PDB entry 6MT4 | X-ray diffraction, 1.55 A resolution | chains A and C of the 3 polymer chains in the assembly

# Chain A
Molecule: HLA class I histocompatibility antigen, B-37 alpha chain
Organism: Homo sapiens
Reference sequence: P18463 (1B37_HUMAN); residues 1-276 here correspond to UniProt positions 25-300 (UniProt number = residue number + 24)
Chain sequence (276 residues; numbered 1 to 276; the number before each row is that of its first residue):
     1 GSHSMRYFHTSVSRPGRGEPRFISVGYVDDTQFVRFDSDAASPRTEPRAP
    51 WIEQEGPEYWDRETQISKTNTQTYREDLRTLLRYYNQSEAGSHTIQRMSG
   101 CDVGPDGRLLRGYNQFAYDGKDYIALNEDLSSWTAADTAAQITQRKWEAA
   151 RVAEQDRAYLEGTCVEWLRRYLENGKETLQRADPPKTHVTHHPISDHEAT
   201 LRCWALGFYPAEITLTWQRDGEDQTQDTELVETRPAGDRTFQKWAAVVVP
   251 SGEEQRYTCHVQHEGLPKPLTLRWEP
Disulfides: Cys-101/Cys-164, Cys-203/Cys-259

# Chain C
Molecule: NP338-L7S peptide
Chain sequence (9 residues; row label = number of the first residue in the row):
     1 FEDLRVSSF

# Interface between chain A and chain C
Contacting residue pairs - 48 pairs, chain A then chain C:
  Met-5(A) / Phe-1(C)
  Tyr-7(A) / Phe-1(C)  hydrogen bond (side chain-backbone)
  Tyr-7(A) / Glu-2(C)
  His-9(A) / Glu-2(C)  salt bridge
  Ser-24(A) / Glu-2(C)  hydrogen bond
  Tyr-59(A) / Phe-1(C)  hydrophobic
  Arg-62(A) / Phe-1(C)
  Glu-63(A) / Phe-1(C)
  Glu-63(A) / Glu-2(C)  hydrogen bond (side chain-backbone)
  Ile-66(A) / Phe-1(C)  hydrophobic
  Ile-66(A) / Glu-2(C)
  Ile-66(A) / Asp-3(C)
  Ile-66(A) / Leu-4(C)
  Ser-67(A) / Glu-2(C)
  Thr-69(A) / Leu-4(C)
  Asn-70(A) / Asp-3(C)
  Asn-70(A) / Leu-4(C)
  Asn-70(A) / Arg-5(C)  hydrogen bond (side chain-backbone)
  Thr-73(A) / Arg-5(C)
  Tyr-74(A) / Arg-5(C)
  Glu-76(A) / Ser-8(C)  hydrogen bond
  Asp-77(A) / Arg-5(C)  salt bridge
  Asp-77(A) / Ser-8(C)
  Asp-77(A) / Phe-9(C)  hydrogen bond (side chain-backbone)
  Thr-80(A) / Phe-9(C)
  Leu-81(A) / Phe-9(C)  hydrophobic
  Tyr-84(A) / Phe-9(C)  hydrogen bond (side chain-backbone)
  Ile-95(A) / Phe-9(C)  hydrophobic
  Arg-97(A) / Arg-5(C)
  Phe-116(A) / Arg-5(C)
  Phe-116(A) / Phe-9(C)  hydrophobic
  Tyr-123(A) / Phe-9(C)  hydrophobic
  Thr-143(A) / Phe-9(C)  hydrogen bond (side chain-backbone)
  Lys-146(A) / Ser-7(C)
  Lys-146(A) / Ser-8(C)  hydrogen bond
  Lys-146(A) / Phe-9(C)  hydrogen bond (side chain-backbone)
  Trp-147(A) / Ser-7(C)  hydrogen bond
  Trp-147(A) / Ser-8(C)  hydrogen bond (side chain-backbone)
  Trp-147(A) / Phe-9(C)  hydrophobic
  Val-152(A) / Val-6(C)  hydrophobic
  Val-152(A) / Ser-7(C)
  Gln-155(A) / Val-6(C)
  Asp-156(A) / Val-6(C)
  Tyr-159(A) / Phe-1(C)  hydrogen bond (side chain-backbone)
  Tyr-159(A) / Glu-2(C)
  Tyr-159(A) / Asp-3(C)
  Trp-167(A) / Phe-1(C)  hydrophobic
  Tyr-171(A) / Phe-1(C)  hydrogen bond (side chain-backbone)
Interface residues without a listed pair, chain A (32 interface residues in all): Thr-163

# Overview
32 residues of chain A face 9 of chain C across their interface, with 14 hydrogen bonds and 2 salt bridges.
Polar contacts include His-9(A)/Glu-2(C), Asp-77(A)/Arg-5(C) and Tyr-7(A)/Phe-1(C).
Here chain A is HLA class I histocompatibility antigen, B-37 alpha chain (Homo sapiens) and chain C is
NP338-L7S peptide. Entry 6MT4 (Crystal Structure of HLA-B*37:01 in complex with NP338-L7S influenza peptide)
was determined by X-ray diffraction, deposited together with 6MT3, 6MT5, 6MT6, 6MTL and 6MTM.
